PDB entry 5X5X | X-ray diffraction, 1.90 A resolution | chains H and L

# Chain H
Name: Fd chain of anti-osteocalcin antibody KTM219
From: Mus musculus
Notes: antibody fragment or engineered binder
Sequence (249 residues; numbered -3 to 242 plus 4 insertion-coded residues; 1 number in that range is skipped by the numbering (no residue carries it; nothing is unmodelled there); the number before each row is that of its first residue; a row labelled like 82A-82C holds insertion residues (82A, then the next letters in order); numbers below 1 keep their minus sign (Met-3 is residue -3)):
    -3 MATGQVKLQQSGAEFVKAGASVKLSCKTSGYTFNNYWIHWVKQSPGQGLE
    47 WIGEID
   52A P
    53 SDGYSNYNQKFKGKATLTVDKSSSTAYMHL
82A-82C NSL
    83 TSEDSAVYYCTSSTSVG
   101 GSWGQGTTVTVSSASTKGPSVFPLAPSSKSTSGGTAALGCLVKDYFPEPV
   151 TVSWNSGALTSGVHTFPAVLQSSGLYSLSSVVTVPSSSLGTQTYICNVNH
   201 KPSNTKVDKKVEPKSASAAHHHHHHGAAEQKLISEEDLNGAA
Disordered / not traced: -3 to 0, 214-242
Cystine bridges: Cys22-Cys92, Cys140-Cys196

# Chain L
Name: L chain of anti-osteocalcin antibody KTM219
From: Mus musculus
Notes: antibody fragment or engineered binder
Sequence (232 residues; row label = number of the first residue in the row; a row labelled like 27A-27E holds insertion residues (27A, then the next letters in order); numbers below 1 keep their minus sign (Met-1 is residue -1)):
    -1 MSDIELTQSPLSLPVSLGDQASISCTSSQ
27A-27E SLLHS
    28 NGDTYLHWYLQKPGQSPKLLIYTLSNRFSGVPDRFSGSGSGTDFTLKISR
    78 VEAADLGIYFCSQTTHVPYTFGGGTKLEIKRADAAPSVFIFPPSDEQLKS
   128 GTASVVCLLNNFYPREAKVQWKVDNALQSGNSQESVTEQDSKDSTYSLSS
   178 TLTLSKADYEKHKVYACEVTHQGLSSPVTKSFNRGEGGGSDYKDDDDK
Disordered / not traced: -1, 212-225
Cystine bridges: Cys23-Cys88, Cys134-Cys194

# Interface between chain H and chain L
Contacting residue pairs (66):
  His35(H) - Tyr96(L)
  Gln39(H) - Gln38(L)  hydrogen bond
  Leu45(H) - Phe87(L)  hydrophobic
  Leu45(H) - Phe98(L)  hydrophobic
  Trp47(H) - Val94(L)  hydrophobic
  Trp47(H) - Pro95(L)  hydrophobic
  Trp47(H) - Tyr96(L)
  Trp47(H) - Phe98(L)
  Glu50(H) - Tyr96(L)  hydrogen bond
  Asn58(H) - Val94(L)
  Asn60(H) - Pro95(L)
  Tyr91(H) - Gln38(L)  hydrogen bond
  Tyr91(H) - Ser43(L)
  Tyr91(H) - Pro44(L)
  Ser97(H) - Tyr49(L)
  Val98(H) - Tyr49(L)
  Val98(H) - Phe55(L)
  Gly99(H) - Leu46(L)
  Gly99(H) - Phe55(L)
  Gly101(H) - Leu46(L)
  Gly101(H) - Phe55(L)
  Trp103(H) - Tyr36(L)  hydrogen bond
  Trp103(H) - Ser43(L)
  Trp103(H) - Pro44(L)  hydrophobic
  Trp103(H) - Phe98(L)  hydrophobic
  Gly104(H) - Ser43(L)  hydrogen bond (backbone-side chain)
  Phe122(H) - Ser121(L)
  Phe122(H) - Gln124(L)
  Pro123(H) - Ser121(L)
  Pro123(H) - Glu123(L)
  Leu124(H) - Phe118(L)
  Leu124(H) - Val133(L)  hydrophobic
  Ala125(H) - Phe118(L)
  Lys129(H) - Phe116(L)
  Lys129(H) - Ile117(L)  hydrogen bond (backbone-backbone)
  Lys129(H) - Ser208(L)  hydrogen bond (side chain-backbone)
  Ser130(H) - Phe116(L)
  Ser130(H) - Ile117(L)
  Ser130(H) - Phe118(L)
  Thr131(H) - Phe116(L)
  Ser132(H) - Phe116(L)
  Ala137(H) - Phe116(L)  hydrophobic
  Ala137(H) - Phe118(L)
  Ala137(H) - Leu135(L)  hydrophobic
  Leu141(H) - Ser131(L)
  Lys143(H) - Gln124(L)
  Lys143(H) - Thr129(L)
  Lys143(H) - Ser131(L)
  His164(H) - Asn137(L)
  His164(H) - Asn138(L)  hydrogen bond
  His164(H) - Ser174(L)  hydrogen bond
  Phe166(H) - Leu135(L)  hydrophobic
  Phe166(H) - Ser162(L)
  Phe166(H) - Thr164(L)
  Phe166(H) - Ser174(L)
  Phe166(H) - Leu175(L)
  Phe166(H) - Ser176(L)
  Pro167(H) - Ser162(L)  hydrogen bond (backbone-side chain)
  Pro167(H) - Val163(L)
  Val169(H) - Gln160(L)
  Val169(H) - Glu161(L)
  Leu170(H) - Gln160(L)  hydrogen bond (backbone-side chain)
  Gln171(H) - Gln160(L)
  Val181(H) - Leu135(L)  hydrophobic
  Thr183(H) - Asn137(L)
  Lys209(H) - Glu123(L)  salt bridge
Interface residues without a listed pair, chain H (42 interface residues in all): Gln1, Val37, Glu46, Tyr59, Gln105, Thr135, Leu138, Ser179
Interface residues without a listed pair, chain L (41 interface residues in all): Asp1, Gln42, Ser114, Val115, Ser127, Thr180, Lys207, Phe209

# In short
Chain H and chain L form an interface of 42 and 41 residues respectively, with 11 hydrogen bonds and 1 salt
bridge. Among the polar pairs are Lys209(H)-Glu123(L), Gln39(H)-Gln38(L) and Glu50(H)-Tyr96(L).
Here chain H is Fd chain of anti-osteocalcin antibody KTM219 and chain L is L chain of anti-osteocalcin
antibody KTM219, both from Mus musculus. Entry 5X5X (Crystal structure of the Fab fragment of anti-osteocalcin
C-terminal peptide antibody KTM219) was determined by X-ray diffraction.
